Entry 6BUZ (electron microscopy, 3.92 A resolution); this record covers chains G and I of the 11 polymer chains in the assembly.

# Chain G
Protein: Histone H2A
From: Homo sapiens
UniProt: P04908 (H2A1B_HUMAN); residue numbers follow UniProt; this construct covers 1-130
Chain sequence (130 residues; each row starts with the number of its first residue):
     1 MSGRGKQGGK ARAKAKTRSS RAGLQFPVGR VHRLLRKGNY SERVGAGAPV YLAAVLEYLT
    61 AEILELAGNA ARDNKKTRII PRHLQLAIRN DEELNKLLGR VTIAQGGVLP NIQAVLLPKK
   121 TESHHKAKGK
Disordered / not traced: 1-11, 119-130

# Chain I
Molecule: 147-nt DNA strand
Sequence (147 nucleotides; numbered -73 to 73; the number before each row is that of its first residue; numbers below 1 keep their minus sign (DA-73 is residue -73)):
   -73 ATCGAGAATC CCGGTGCCGA GGCCGCTCAA TTGGTCGTAG ACAGCTCTAG CACCGCTTAA
   -13 ACGCACGTAC GCGCTGTCCC CCGCGTTTTA ACCGCCAAGG GGATTACTCC CTAGTCTCCA
    47 GGCACGTGTC AGATATATAC ATCCGAT
Disordered / not traced: -73, 73

# Interface between chain G and chain I
Residue-residue contacts (13; chain G residue first):
  Arg30(G) with DG48(I), phosphate contact; DC49(I), salt bridge to the phosphate
  Arg43(G) with DT38(I), hydrogen bond to the sugar; DA39(I), phosphate contact
  Val44(G) with DT38(I), sugar contact; DA39(I), hydrogen bond to the phosphate
  Gly45(G) with DT38(I), phosphate contact
  Ala46(G) with DT38(I), hydrogen bond to the phosphate
  Lys76(G) with DG58(I), phosphate contact; DA59(I), salt bridge to the phosphate
  Thr77(G) with DA57(I), phosphate contact; DG58(I), hydrogen bond to the phosphate
  Arg78(G) with DG58(I), hydrogen bond to the phosphate
Interface residues without a listed pair, chain G (13 interface residues in all): Ala15, Thr17, His32, Gly47, Lys75
Interface residues without a listed pair, chain I (9 interface residues in all): DA46, DG47

# Overview
Chain G and chain I form an interface of 13 and 9 residues respectively; the contacts include 5 hydrogen bonds
and 2 salt bridges. Polar contacts include Arg43(G)-DT38(I), Val44(G)-DA39(I) and Ala46(G)-DT38(I).
Chain G is Histone H2A (Homo sapiens) and chain I is a 147-nt DNA strand; the structure, Cryo-EM structure of
CENP-A nucleosome in complex with kinetochore protein CENP-N, was determined by electron microscopy.
